Entry 8K5A (electron microscopy, 3.30 A resolution); this record covers chains C and I of the 9 polymer chains in the assembly.

== Chain C ==
Protein: DNA-directed RNA polymerase subunit beta
Organism: Escherichia coli K-12
Notes: EC 2.7.7.6
UniProt: P0A8V2 (RPOB_ECOLI); numbering as in UniProt (aligned over 3-1342)
Chain sequence (1340 residues; row label = number of the first residue in the row):
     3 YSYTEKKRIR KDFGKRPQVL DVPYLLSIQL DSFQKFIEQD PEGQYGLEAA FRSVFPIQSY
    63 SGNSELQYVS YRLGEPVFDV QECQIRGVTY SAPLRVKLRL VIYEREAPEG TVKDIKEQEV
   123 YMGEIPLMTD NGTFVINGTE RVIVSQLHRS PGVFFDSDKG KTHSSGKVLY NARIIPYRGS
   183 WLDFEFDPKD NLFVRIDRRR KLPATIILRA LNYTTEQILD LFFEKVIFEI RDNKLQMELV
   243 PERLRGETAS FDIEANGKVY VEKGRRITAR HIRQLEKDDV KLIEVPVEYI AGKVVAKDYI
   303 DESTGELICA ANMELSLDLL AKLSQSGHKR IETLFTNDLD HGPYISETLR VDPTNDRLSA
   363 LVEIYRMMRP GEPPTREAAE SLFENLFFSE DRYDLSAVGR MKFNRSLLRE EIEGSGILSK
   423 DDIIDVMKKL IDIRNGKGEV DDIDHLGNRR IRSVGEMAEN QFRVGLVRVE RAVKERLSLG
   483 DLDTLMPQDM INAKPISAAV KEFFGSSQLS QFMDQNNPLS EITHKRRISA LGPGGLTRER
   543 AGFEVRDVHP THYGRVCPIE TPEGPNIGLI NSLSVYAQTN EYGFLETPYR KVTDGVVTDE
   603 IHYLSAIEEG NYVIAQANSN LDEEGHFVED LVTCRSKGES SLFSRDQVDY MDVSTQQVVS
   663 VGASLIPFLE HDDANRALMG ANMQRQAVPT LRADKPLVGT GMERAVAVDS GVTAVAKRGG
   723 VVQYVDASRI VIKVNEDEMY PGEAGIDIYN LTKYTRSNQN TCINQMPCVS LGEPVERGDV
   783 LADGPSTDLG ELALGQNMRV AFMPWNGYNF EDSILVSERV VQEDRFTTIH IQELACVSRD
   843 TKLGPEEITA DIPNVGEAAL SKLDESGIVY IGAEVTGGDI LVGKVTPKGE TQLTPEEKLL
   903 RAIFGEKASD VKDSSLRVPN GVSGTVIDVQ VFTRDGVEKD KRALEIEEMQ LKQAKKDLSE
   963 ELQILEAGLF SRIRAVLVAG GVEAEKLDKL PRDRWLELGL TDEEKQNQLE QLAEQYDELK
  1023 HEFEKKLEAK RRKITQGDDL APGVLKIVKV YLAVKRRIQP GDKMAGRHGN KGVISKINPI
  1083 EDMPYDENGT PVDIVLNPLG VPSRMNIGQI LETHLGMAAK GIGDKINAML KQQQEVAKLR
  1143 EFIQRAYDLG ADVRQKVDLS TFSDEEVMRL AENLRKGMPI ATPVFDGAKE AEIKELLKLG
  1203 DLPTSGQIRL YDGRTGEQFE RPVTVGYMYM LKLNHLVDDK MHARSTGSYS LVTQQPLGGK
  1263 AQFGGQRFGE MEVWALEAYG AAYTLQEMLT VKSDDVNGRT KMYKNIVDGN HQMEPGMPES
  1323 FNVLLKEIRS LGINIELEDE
UniProt features mapped onto this chain:
  - modified residue (N6-acetyllysine): Lys1022, Lys1200
  - mutagenesis: Ile561 (I561S: Resistant to antibiotics salinamide A and B), Ile569 (I569S: Resistant to antibiotics salinamide A and B), Ala665 (A665E: Resistant to antibiotics salinamide A and B), Asp675 (D675A/G: Resistant to antibiotics salinamide A and B), Asn677 (N677H/K: Resistant to antibiotics salinamide A and B), Leu680 (L680M: Resistant to antibiotics salinamide A and B), Glu813 (E813K: Disrupts the enzyme's active center)

== Chain I ==
Molecule: 29-nt DNA strand
Organism: Escherichia coli K-12
Sequence (29 nucleotides; numbered 1 to 29; the number before each row is that of its first residue):
     1 GGGCTATTTT TTTATGACGG CGAATACCC
Disordered / not traced: 7-13

== How chain C and chain I interact ==
Pairs across the interface - 27 pairs, chain C then chain I:
  Leu149(C) with DG16(I), base contact
  His150(C) with DG16(I), base contact
  Arg151(C) with DG16(I), hydrogen bond to the base
  Arg175(C) with DT15(I), hydrogen bond to the phosphate; DG16(I), salt bridge to the phosphate
  Trp183(C) with DT15(I), stacking on the base
  Asp199(C) with DA14(I), base contact; DT15(I), base contact
  Arg200(C) with DA14(I), base contact; DT15(I), base contact
  Arg201(C) with DA14(I), base contact
  Ile445(C) with DG16(I), base contact
  Asp446(C) with DG16(I), base contact
  Arg451(C) with DG16(I), base contact
  Gly536(C) with DG16(I), base contact
  Gly537(C) with DG16(I), sugar contact; DA17(I), phosphate contact
  Leu538(C) with DG16(I), base contact; DA17(I), phosphate contact
  Thr539(C) with DA17(I), hydrogen bond to the phosphate
  Glu541(C) with DA17(I), sugar contact
  Arg542(C) with DG16(I), sugar contact; DA17(I), salt bridge to the phosphate; DC18(I), salt bridge to the phosphate
  Ala543(C) with DC18(I), phosphate contact
  Gly544(C) with DC18(I), phosphate contact
  Val547(C) with DG16(I), base contact

== Overview ==
20 residues of chain C face 5 of chain I across their interface, with 3 hydrogen bonds, 3 salt bridges and 1
aromatic stacking contact. Among the polar pairs are Arg151(C)-DG16(I), Arg175(C)-DT15(I) and
Thr539(C)-DA17(I). From UniProt: 7 mutagenesis sites on chain C.
Chain C is DNA-directed RNA polymerase subunit beta and chain I is a 29-nt DNA strand, both from Escherichia
coli K-12; the structure, The cryo-EM map of open TIEA-TEC complex, was determined by electron microscopy.
